8YMQ - chains A and B; structure by electron microscopy, 2.60 A resolution.

# Chain A (and B)
Protein: Protein OSCA1
From: Arabidopsis thaliana
Notes: chain B of this document is another copy of the same molecule, construct and numbering; everything in this record applies to it too
Reference sequence: Q9XEA1 (CSCL5_ARATH); residue numbers follow UniProt; this construct covers 1-772
Amino-acid sequence (772 residues; numbered 1 to 772; the number before each row is that of its first residue):
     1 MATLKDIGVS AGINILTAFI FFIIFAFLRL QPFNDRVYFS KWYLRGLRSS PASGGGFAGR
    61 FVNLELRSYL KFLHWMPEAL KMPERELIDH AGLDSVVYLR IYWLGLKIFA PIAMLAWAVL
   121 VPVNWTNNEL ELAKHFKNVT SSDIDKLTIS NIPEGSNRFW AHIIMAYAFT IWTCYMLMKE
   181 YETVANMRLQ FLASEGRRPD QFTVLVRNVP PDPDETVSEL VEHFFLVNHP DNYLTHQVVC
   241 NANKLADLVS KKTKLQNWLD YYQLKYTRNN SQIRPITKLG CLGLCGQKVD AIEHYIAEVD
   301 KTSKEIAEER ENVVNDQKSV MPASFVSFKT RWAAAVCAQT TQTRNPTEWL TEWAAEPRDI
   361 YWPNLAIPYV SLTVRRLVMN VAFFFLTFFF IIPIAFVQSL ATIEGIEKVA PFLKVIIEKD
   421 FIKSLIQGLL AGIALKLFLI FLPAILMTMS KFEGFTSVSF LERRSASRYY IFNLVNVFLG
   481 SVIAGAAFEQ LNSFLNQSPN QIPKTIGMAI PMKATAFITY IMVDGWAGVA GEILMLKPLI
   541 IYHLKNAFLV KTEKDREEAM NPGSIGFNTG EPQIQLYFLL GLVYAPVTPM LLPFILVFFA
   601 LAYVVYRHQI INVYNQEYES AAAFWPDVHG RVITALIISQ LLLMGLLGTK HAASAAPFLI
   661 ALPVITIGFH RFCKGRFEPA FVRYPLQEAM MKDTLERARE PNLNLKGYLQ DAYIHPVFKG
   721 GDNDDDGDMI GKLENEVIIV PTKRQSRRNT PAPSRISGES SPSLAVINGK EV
Not modelled in the structure: 1, 125-158, 409-419, 488-507, 718-772
Differences from the reference sequence: engineered mutation Ala-516 (Phe in Q9XEA1)
What the authors report for this chain:
  - mutagenesis - F516A: decreased expression

# How chain A and chain B interact
Residue-residue contacts (57):
  Leu-189(A) / Arg-344(B)
  Val-227(A) / Met-690(B)
  Asn-228(A) / Trp-332(B)  hydrogen bond (backbone-side chain)
  Asn-228(A) / Leu-686(B)
  Asn-228(A) / Gln-687(B)
  Asn-228(A) / Met-690(B)
  His-229(A) / Trp-332(B)
  His-229(A) / Leu-686(B)
  Trp-332(A) / Asn-228(B)  hydrogen bond (side chain-backbone)
  Trp-332(A) / His-229(B)
  Val-336(A) / Val-336(B)  hydrophobic
  Gln-339(A) / Gln-339(B)
  Gln-339(A) / Thr-340(B)  hydrogen bond
  Gln-339(A) / Thr-341(B)
  Gln-339(A) / Arg-683(B)  hydrogen bond (backbone-side chain)
  Thr-340(A) / Gln-339(B)  hydrogen bond
  Thr-340(A) / Arg-683(B)
  Thr-340(A) / Leu-686(B)
  Thr-341(A) / Gln-339(B)
  Thr-341(A) / Arg-683(B)
  Thr-341(A) / Tyr-684(B)
  Thr-341(A) / Pro-685(B)
  Thr-341(A) / Leu-686(B)  hydrogen bond (backbone-backbone)
  Gln-342(A) / Leu-686(B)
  Gln-342(A) / Gln-687(B)  hydrogen bond (backbone-backbone)
  Thr-343(A) / Pro-685(B)
  Thr-343(A) / Gln-687(B)
  Arg-344(A) / Leu-189(B)
  Arg-344(A) / Pro-685(B)
  Arg-344(A) / Glu-688(B)  salt bridge
  Asn-345(A) / Arg-676(B)
  Pro-346(A) / Gly-675(B)
  Pro-346(A) / Arg-676(B)
  Pro-346(A) / Pro-679(B)  hydrophobic
  Gly-675(A) / Pro-346(B)
  Arg-676(A) / Asn-345(B)
  Arg-676(A) / Pro-346(B)
  Pro-679(A) / Pro-346(B)  hydrophobic
  Arg-683(A) / Gln-339(B)  hydrogen bond (side chain-backbone)
  Arg-683(A) / Thr-340(B)
  Arg-683(A) / Thr-341(B)
  Arg-683(A) / Arg-683(B)
  Tyr-684(A) / Thr-341(B)
  Pro-685(A) / Thr-341(B)
  Pro-685(A) / Thr-343(B)
  Pro-685(A) / Arg-344(B)
  Leu-686(A) / Asn-228(B)
  Leu-686(A) / His-229(B)
  Leu-686(A) / Thr-340(B)
  Leu-686(A) / Thr-341(B)  hydrogen bond (backbone-backbone)
  Leu-686(A) / Gln-342(B)
  Gln-687(A) / Asn-228(B)
  Gln-687(A) / Gln-342(B)  hydrogen bond (backbone-backbone)
  Gln-687(A) / Thr-343(B)
  Glu-688(A) / Arg-344(B)  salt bridge
  Met-690(A) / Val-227(B)
  Met-690(A) / Asn-228(B)
Also at the interface, not in a pair above, chain A (27 interface residues in all): Phe-224, Pro-230, Ala-335
Also at the interface, not in a pair above, chain B (27 interface residues in all): Phe-224, Pro-230, Ala-335

# Summary
Chain A and chain B each contribute 27 residues to their interface, with 10 hydrogen bonds and 2 salt bridges.
Polar pairs include Arg-344(A)/Glu-688(B), Asn-228(A)/Trp-332(B) and Gln-339(A)/Thr-340(B). From the paper:
F516A of chain A reduces expression.
Chain A and chain B are both Protein OSCA1 (Arabidopsis thaliana); the structure, OSCA1.1-F516A nanodisc, was
determined by electron microscopy (same publication as 8YMM, 8YMN, 8YMO and 8YMP).
